PDB entry 8F6X | electron microscopy, 3.25 A resolution | chains A and E of the 6 polymer chains in the assembly

[Chain A]
Name: Structurally designed HMPV F protein HMPV_v3B_D12_DS454, Fibritin
From: Human metapneumovirus
UniProt: chimeric construct of G3KCK8, A0A2Z5WL46: residues 1-88 from G3KCK8 (G3KCK8_9MONO) positions 1-88 (same numbers); residues 113-485 from G3KCK8 (G3KCK8_9MONO) positions 113-485 (same numbers); residues 490-516 from A0A2Z5WL46 positions 458-484 (UniProt number = residue number - 32)
Sequence (522 residues; row label = number of the first residue in the row; note: 18 numbers in that range are skipped by the numbering (no residue carries them; nothing is unmodelled there)):
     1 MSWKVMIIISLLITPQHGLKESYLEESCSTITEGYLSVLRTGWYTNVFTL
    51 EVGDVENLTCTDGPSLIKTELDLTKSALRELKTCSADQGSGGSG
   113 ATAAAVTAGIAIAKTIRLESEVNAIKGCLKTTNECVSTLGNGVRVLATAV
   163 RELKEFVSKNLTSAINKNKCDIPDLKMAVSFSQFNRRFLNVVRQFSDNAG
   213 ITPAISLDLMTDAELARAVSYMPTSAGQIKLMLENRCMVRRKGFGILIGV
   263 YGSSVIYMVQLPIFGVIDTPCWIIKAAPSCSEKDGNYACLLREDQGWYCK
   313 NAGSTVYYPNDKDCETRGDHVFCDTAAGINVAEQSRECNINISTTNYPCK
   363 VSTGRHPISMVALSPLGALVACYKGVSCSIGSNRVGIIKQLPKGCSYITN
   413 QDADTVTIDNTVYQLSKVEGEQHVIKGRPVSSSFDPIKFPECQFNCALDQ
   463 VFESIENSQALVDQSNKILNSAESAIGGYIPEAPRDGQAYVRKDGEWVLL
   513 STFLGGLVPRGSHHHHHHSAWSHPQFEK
Not modelled in the structure: 1-18, 466-540
Construct notes: engineered mutation Cys84 (Val in G3KCK8), Cys140 (Ala in G3KCK8), Cys147 (Ala in G3KCK8), Pro185 (Ala in G3KCK8), Cys249 (Ala in G3KCK8), Cys454 (Asp in G3KCK8), Cys458 (Val in G3KCK8); linker (89-94, 486-489); expression tag (517-540)
Disulfides: Cys28-Cys407, Cys60-Cys182, Cys140-Cys147, Cys283-Cys311, Cys292-Cys301, Cys326-Cys335, Cys350-Cys361, Cys384-Cys390, Cys454-Cys458
Glycans and other covalent adducts: N-acetylglucosamine (NAG) linked to Asn172

[Chain E]
Name: MPE8 Single chain variable fragment
From: Homo sapiens
Sequence (306 residues; numbered -18 to 287; the number before each row is that of its first residue; numbers below 1 keep their minus sign (Met-18 is residue -18)):
   -18 MELGLRWVFLVAILEGVQCEVQLVESGGGLVKPGGSLRLSCAASGFTFSS
    32 YSMNWVRQAPGKGLEWVSSISASSSYSDYADSAKGRFTISRDNAKTSLFL
    82 QMNSLRAEDTAIYFCARARATGYSSITPYFDIWGQGTLVTVSSGTGGSGG
   132 GGSGGGGSGGGASQSVVTQTPSVSGAPGQRVTISCTGSSSNIGAGYDVHW
   182 YQQLPGTAPKLLIYDNNNRPSGVPDRFSASKSGTSASLAITGLQAEDEAD
   232 YYCQSYDRNLSGVFGTGTKVTVLGSGENLYFQSGGSGGHHHHHHHHSAWS
   282 HPQFEK
Not modelled in the structure: -18 to 1, 124-145, 255-287
Disulfides: Cys22-Cys96, Cys166-Cys234

[Chain A / chain E interface]
Residue-residue contacts - 9 pairs, chain A then chain E:
  Asn395(A) - Asn198(E)
  Arg396(A) - Asn198(E)  hydrogen bond (backbone-side chain)
  Val397(A) - Asn198(E)
  Gly398(A) - Asn198(E)
  Gly398(A) - Asn199(E)
  Ile399(A) - Asn199(E)  hydrogen bond (backbone-side chain)
  Asn422(A) - Arg100(E)  hydrogen bond
  Val424(A) - Tyr104(E)  hydrophobic
  Gln426(A) - Tyr104(E)  hydrogen bond
Other interface residues (no listed pair), chain E (5 interface residues in all): Thr102

[In short]
Chain A and chain E form an interface of 8 and 5 residues respectively, with 4 hydrogen bonds. Among the polar
pairs are Arg396(A)-Asn198(E), Ile399(A)-Asn199(E) and Asn422(A)-Arg100(E). N-acetylglucosamine is covalently
linked to Asn172(A).
Chain A is Structurally designed HMPV F protein HMPV_v3B_D12_DS454, Fibritin (Human metapneumovirus) and chain
E is MPE8 Single chain variable fragment (Homo sapiens); the structure, cryo-EM structure of a structurally
designed Human metapneumovirus F protein in complex with antibody MPE8, was determined by electron microscopy.
